PDB entry 9P4W | electron microscopy, 2.29 A resolution | chains A and I of the 12 polymer chains in the assembly

[Chain A (and I)]
Molecule: Fatty acid synthase subunit beta
Organism: Saccharomyces cerevisiae
Notes: EC 2.3.1.86, 4.2.1.59, 1.3.1.9, 2.3.1.38, 2.3.1.39, 3.1.2.14; chain I of this document is another copy of the same molecule, construct and numbering; everything in this record applies to it too
UniProtKB: P07149 (FAS1_YEAST); residues 1-2051 here = UniProt positions 1-2051
Sequence (2051 residues; each row starts with the number of its first residue):
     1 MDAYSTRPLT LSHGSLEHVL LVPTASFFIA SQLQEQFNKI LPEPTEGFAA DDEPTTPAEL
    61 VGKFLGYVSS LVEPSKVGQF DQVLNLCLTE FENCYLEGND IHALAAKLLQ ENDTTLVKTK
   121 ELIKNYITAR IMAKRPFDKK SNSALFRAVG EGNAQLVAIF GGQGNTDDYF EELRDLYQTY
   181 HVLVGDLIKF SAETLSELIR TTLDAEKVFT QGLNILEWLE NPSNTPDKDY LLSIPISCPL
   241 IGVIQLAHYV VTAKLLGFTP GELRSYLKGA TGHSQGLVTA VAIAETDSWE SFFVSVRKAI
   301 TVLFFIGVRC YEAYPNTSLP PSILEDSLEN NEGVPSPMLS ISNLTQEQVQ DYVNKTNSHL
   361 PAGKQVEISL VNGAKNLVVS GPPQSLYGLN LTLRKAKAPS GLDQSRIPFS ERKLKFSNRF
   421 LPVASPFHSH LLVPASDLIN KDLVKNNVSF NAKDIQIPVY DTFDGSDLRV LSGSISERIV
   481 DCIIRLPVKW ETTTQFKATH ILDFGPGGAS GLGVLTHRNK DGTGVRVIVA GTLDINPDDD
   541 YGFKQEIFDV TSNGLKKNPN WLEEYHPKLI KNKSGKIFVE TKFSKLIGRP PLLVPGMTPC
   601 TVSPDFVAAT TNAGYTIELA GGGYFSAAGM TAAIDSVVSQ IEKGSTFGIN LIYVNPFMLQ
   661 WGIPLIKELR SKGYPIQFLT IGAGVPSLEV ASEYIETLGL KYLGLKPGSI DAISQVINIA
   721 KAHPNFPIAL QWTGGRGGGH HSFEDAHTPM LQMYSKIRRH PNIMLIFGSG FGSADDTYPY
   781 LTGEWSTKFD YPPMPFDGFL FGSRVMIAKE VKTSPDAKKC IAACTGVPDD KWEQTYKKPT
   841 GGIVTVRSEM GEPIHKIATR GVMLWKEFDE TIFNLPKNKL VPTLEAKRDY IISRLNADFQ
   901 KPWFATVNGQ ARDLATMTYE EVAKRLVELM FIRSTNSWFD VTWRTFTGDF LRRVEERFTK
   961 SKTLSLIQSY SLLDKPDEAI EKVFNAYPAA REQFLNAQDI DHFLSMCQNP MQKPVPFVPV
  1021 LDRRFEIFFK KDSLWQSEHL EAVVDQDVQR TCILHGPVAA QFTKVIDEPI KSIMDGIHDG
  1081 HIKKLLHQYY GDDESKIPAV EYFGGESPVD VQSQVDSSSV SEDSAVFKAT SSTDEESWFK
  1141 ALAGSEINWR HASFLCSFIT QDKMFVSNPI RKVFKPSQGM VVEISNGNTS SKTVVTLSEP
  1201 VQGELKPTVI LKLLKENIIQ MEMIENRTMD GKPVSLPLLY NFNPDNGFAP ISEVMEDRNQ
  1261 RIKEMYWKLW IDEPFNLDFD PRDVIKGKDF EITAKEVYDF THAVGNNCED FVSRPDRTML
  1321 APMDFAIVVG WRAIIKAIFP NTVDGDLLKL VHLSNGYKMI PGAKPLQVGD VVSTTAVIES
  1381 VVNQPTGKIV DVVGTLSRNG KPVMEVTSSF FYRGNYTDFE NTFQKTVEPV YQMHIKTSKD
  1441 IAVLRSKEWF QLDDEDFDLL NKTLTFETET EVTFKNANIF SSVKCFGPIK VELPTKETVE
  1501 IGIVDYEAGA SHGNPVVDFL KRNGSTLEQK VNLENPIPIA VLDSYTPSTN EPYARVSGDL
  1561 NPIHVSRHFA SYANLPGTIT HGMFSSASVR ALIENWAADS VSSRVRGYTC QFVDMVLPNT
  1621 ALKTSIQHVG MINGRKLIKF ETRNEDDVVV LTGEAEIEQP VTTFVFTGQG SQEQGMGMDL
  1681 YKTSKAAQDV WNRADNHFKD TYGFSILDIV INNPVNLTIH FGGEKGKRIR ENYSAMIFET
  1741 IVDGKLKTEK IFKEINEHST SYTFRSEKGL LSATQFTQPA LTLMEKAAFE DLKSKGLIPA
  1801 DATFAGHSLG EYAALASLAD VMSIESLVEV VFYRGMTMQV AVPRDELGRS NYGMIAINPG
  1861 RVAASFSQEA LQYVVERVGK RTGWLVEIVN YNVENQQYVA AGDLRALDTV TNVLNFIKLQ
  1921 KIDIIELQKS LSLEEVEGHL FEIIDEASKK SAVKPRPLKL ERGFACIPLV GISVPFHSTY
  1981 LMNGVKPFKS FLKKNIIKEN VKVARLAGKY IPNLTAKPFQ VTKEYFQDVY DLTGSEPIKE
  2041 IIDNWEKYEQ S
Unresolved in the structure: 1-4, 1110-1122, 1741-1747, 1923-1933, 2051
Swiss-Prot annotation at these positions:
  - active site: S274 (For acetyltransferase activity), S1808 (For malonyltransferase activity)
  - modified residue: M1 (N-acetylmethionine), T733 (Phosphothreonine), S1121 (Phosphoserine)
  - cross-link: K1364 (Glycyl lysine isopeptide (Lys-Gly) (interchain with G-Cter in ubiquitin))
Residues lining bound ligands: FMN (flavin mononucleotide): P595, G596, M597, T598, P599, C600, N650, I652, G682, A683, K706, T733, R736, G737, G738, G739, S769, G770, L800, F801, G802, S803, M806, L1054, H1055, A1059

[Chain A / chain I interface]
Contacting residue pairs - 17 pairs, chain A then chain I:
  Q32(A) - P8(I)
  K207(A) - K1295(I)
  Y314(A) - R1314(I)
  P315(A) - R1314(I)  hydrogen bond (backbone-side chain)
  T317(A) - N1307(I)
  T317(A) - E1309(I)  hydrogen bond
  T317(A) - V1312(I)
  T317(A) - R1314(I)
  S318(A) - N1307(I)  hydrogen bond (backbone-backbone)
  S318(A) - N1595(I)
  L319(A) - N1595(I)
  P320(A) - D1599(I)
  P321(A) - N1595(I)
  P321(A) - W1596(I)  hydrophobic
  P321(A) - D1599(I)
  S322(A) - D1599(I)  hydrogen bond
  G363(A) - D1316(I)  hydrogen bond (backbone-side chain)
Interface residues without a listed pair, chain A (12 interface residues in all): N316
Interface residues without a listed pair, chain I (13 interface residues in all): R7, Y1298, S1600

[Summary]
The interface between chain A and chain I involves 12 residues on one side and 13 on the other, with 5
hydrogen bonds. Polar contacts include P315(A)-R1314(I), T317(A)-E1309(I) and S322(A)-D1599(I). Chain A binds
flavin mononucleotide. UniProt lists active-site residues S274(A) and S1808(A) on chain A.
Both chains are Fatty acid synthase subunit beta (Saccharomyces cerevisiae). Entry 9P4W (Atomic model of wild
type S. cerevisiae Fatty Acid Synthase (FAS)) was determined by electron microscopy (same publication as 9D49,
9P4V, 9D47, 9D48 and 9D4A).
